Entry 2VBO (X-ray diffraction, 1.80 A resolution); this record covers chains B and C of the 4 polymer chains in the assembly.

[Chain B]
Name: DNA endonuclease I-crei
From: Chlamydomonas reinhardtii
Notes: EC 3.1.-.-
UniProtKB: P05725 (DNE1_CHLRE); residues 1-153 here = UniProt positions 1-153
Amino-acid sequence (153 residues; row label = number of the first residue in the row):
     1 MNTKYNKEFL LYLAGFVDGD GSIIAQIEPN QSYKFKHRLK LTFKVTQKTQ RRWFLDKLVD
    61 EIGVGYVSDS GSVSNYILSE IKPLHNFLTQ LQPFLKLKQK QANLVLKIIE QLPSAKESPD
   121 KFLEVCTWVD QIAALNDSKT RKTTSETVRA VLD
Unresolved in the structure: 1
Differences from the reference sequence: conflict Glu28 (Lys in P05725), Arg38 (Gln in P05725), Lys40 (Ser in P05725), Thr42 (Ala in P05725), Lys44 (Gln in P05725), Ser68 (Arg in P05725), Ser70 (Arg in P05725), Asn75 (Asp in P05725), Glu110 (Trp in P05725), Gln111 (Arg in P05725)
Bound ions: Ca2+ site 1: Gly19 (shared with 1 residue of chain A; DA14(C) of chain C; 1 residue of chain E); Ca2+ site 2: Asp20 (shared with 1 residue of chain A; DA15(C) of chain C; 1 residue of chain E); Ca2+ site 3: Ala134, Asn136
Curated features (UniProtKB/Swiss-Prot):
  - region: Ser138 to Thr143 (Interaction with DNA)
  - binding site (Mg(2+)): Gly19, Asp20
  - mutagenesis: Asp20 (D20A/L/N: Loss of catalytic activity. Reduced affinity for DNA), Gln26 (Q26A/C: Alters the specificity of the endonuclease), Tyr33 (Y33C/H/R: Alters the specificity of the endonuclease), Gln47 (Q47A/E/M: Loss of catalytic activity; Q47N: Strongly reduced affinity for DNA. No effect on catalytic activity), Lys98 (K98A: Strongly reduced affinity for DNA. Increased catalytic activity; K98R: Strongly reduced affinity for DNA. No effect on catalytic activity), Ser138 (S138A: Reduced affinity for DNA. No effect on catalytic activity. Reduced cleavage; when associated with M-139), Lys139 (K139M: Reduced affinity for DNA. No effect on catalytic activity. Reduced cleavage; when associated with A-138), Lys142 (K142G: Reduced affinity for DNA. No effect on catalytic activity. Reduced cleavage; when associated with G-143), Thr143 (T143G: Reduced affinity for DNA. No effect on catalytic activity. Reduced cleavage; when associated with G-142)

[Chain C]
Molecule: 24-nt DNA strand
Sequence (24 nucleotides; each row starts with the number of its first residue):
     1 TTAGGATCCT TCAAAAAAGG CAGA
Bound ions: Ca2+ site 1: DA14 (shared with 1 residue of chain A; Gly19(B) of chain B; 1 residue of chain E); Ca2+ site 2: DA15 (shared with 1 residue of chain A; Asp20(B) of chain B; 1 residue of chain E)

[Interface between chain B and chain C]
Contacting residue pairs (23):
  Asp20(B) - DA15(C)  phosphate contact
  Ser32(B) - DT1(C)  phosphate contact
  Ser32(B) - DT2(C)  base contact
  Tyr33(B) - DT2(C)  phosphate contact
  Tyr33(B) - DA3(C)  hydrogen bond to the base
  Lys34(B) - DT2(C)  hydrogen bond to the phosphate
  Arg38(B) - DA3(C)  base contact
  Arg38(B) - DG4(C)  hydrogen bond to the base
  Arg38(B) - DG5(C)  hydrogen bond to the base
  Lys40(B) - DG4(C)  base contact
  Lys40(B) - DG5(C)  hydrogen bond to the base
  Tyr66(B) - DG5(C)  phosphate contact
  Tyr66(B) - DA6(C)  phosphate contact
  Ser79(B) - DG4(C)  phosphate contact
  Glu80(B) - DG4(C)  phosphate contact
  Ile81(B) - DG4(C)  hydrogen bond to the phosphate
  Lys116(B) - DT2(C)  sugar contact
  Asp137(B) - DA13(C)  phosphate contact
  Lys139(B) - DT11(C)  phosphate contact
  Lys139(B) - DC12(C)  hydrogen bond to the phosphate
  Lys139(B) - DA13(C)  salt bridge to the phosphate
  Thr140(B) - DT10(C)  phosphate contact
  Thr140(B) - DT11(C)  sugar contact
Interface residues without a listed pair, chain B (16 interface residues in all): Glu28, Ser68
Interface residues without a listed pair, chain C (12 interface residues in all): DT7

[Overview]
The interface between chain B and chain C involves 16 residues on one side and 12 on the other, with 7
hydrogen bonds and 1 salt bridge. Among the polar pairs are Tyr33(B)-DA3(C), Arg38(B)-DG4(C) and
Arg38(B)-DG5(C).
Chain B is DNA endonuclease I-crei (Chlamydomonas reinhardtii) and chain C is a 24-nt DNA strand; the
structure, Molecular basis of human XPC gene recognition and cleavage by engineered homing endonuclease
heterodimers, was determined by X-ray diffraction together with 2VBJ, 2VBL and 2VBN from the same study.
